PDB entry 7XG1 | electron microscopy, 3.30 A resolution | chains B and C of the 8 polymer chains in the assembly

== Chain B ==
Name: Csf3
Organism: Pseudomonas aeruginosa
Chain sequence (220 residues; numbered 1 to 220; the number before each row is that of its first residue):
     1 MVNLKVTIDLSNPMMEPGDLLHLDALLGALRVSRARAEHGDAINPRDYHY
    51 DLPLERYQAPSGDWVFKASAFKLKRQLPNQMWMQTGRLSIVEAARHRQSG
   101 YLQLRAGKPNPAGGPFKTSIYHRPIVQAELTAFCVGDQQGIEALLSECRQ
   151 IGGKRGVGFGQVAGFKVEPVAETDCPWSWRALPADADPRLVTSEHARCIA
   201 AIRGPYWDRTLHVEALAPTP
Not modelled in the structure: 1

== Chain C ==
Name: Csf2
Organism: Pseudomonas aeruginosa
Chain sequence (348 residues; row label = number of the first residue in the row):
     1 MQIEVTVRNITPIFSAAPGSNYITIDGTINPPPGVSRFPLVRTRMMYVAA
    51 DVGDGVIKSVPLQIVPGNTMRSLLRRTMLKHVIEPALVEKGNKLSIGAYA
   101 TAYSGNATGNPDGVPSSFDEIATMRAHPFIGLFGGGPRMLEGRLMVDSLY
   151 PIHTNAERILGAGYENEMMSGPITQVVWARRMDPILNLGSSEDVEVINGG
   201 AVAANGWIQDLLANSKAAASKKKKAAADEDESDGAAEENGRGLKAFNAHE
   251 VVIPGLKWVWRISLDRPTDAQVGLVLLALNKMTNERIAGGHSKDYGRFVI
   301 DGVSLNGEQVWSQSGITGGEQYFDAVAEAIDGLSSKEFEQFAQSAKEA
Not modelled in the structure: 224-240, 345-348

== Chain B / chain C interface ==
Residue-residue contacts (45):
  Leu10(B) - Arg158(C)
  Ser11(B) - Arg158(C)
  Asn12(B) - Tyr150(C)
  Arg36(B) - Arg266(C)
  Ala37(B) - Arg266(C)
  Asp41(B) - Ala122(C)
  Asn44(B) - Phe118(C)
  Gln76(B) - Arg158(C)
  Leu77(B) - Ala49(C)
  Leu77(B) - Ser59(C)
  Gln80(B) - Tyr47(C)  hydrogen bond (side chain-backbone)
  Trp82(B) - Arg44(C)
  Trp82(B) - Met46(C)  hydrophobic
  Met83(B) - Pro18(C)  hydrophobic
  Met83(B) - Arg44(C)  hydrogen bond (backbone-side chain)
  Gln84(B) - Asn68(C)
  Leu88(B) - Ser104(C)
  Glu92(B) - Tyr99(C)  hydrogen bond (backbone-side chain)
  Ala93(B) - Tyr99(C)
  Arg95(B) - Glu84(C)  salt bridge
  His96(B) - Glu84(C)  salt bridge
  His96(B) - Tyr99(C)  hydrogen bond
  His96(B) - Tyr103(C)
  Tyr101(B) - Glu84(C)
  Tyr101(B) - Leu87(C)
  Tyr101(B) - Leu94(C)
  Tyr101(B) - Tyr103(C)
  Leu102(B) - Ser95(C)
  Leu102(B) - Ile96(C)  hydrophobic
  Leu102(B) - Tyr99(C)  hydrophobic
  Gln103(B) - Lys93(C)
  Gln103(B) - Leu94(C)  hydrogen bond (side chain-backbone)
  Gln103(B) - Ile96(C)
  Pro115(B) - Thr108(C)
  Gln127(B) - Arg158(C)
  Arg149(B) - Gln2(C)
  Arg149(B) - Ser263(C)
  Gln150(B) - Met145(C)
  Arg155(B) - Met145(C)
  Gly156(B) - Val146(C)  hydrogen bond (backbone-backbone)
  Val157(B) - Val146(C)
  Val157(B) - Asp147(C)
  Gly158(B) - Val146(C)
  Phe159(B) - Met46(C)  hydrophobic
  Gln161(B) - Asp147(C)  hydrogen bond
Also at the interface, not in a pair above, chain B (39 interface residues in all): Pro13, Ser33, Ala42, Pro45, Thr85, Gly100, Leu104, Tyr121
Also at the interface, not in a pair above, chain C (41 interface residues in all): Met45, Val48, Ile64, Pro66, Gly67, Lys80, Val88, Asn92, Ala100, Asn106, Arg125, Glu141, Arg143, Ser148

== Summary ==
Chain B and chain C form an interface of 39 and 41 residues respectively, with 7 hydrogen bonds and 2 salt
bridges. Among the polar pairs are Arg95(B)-Glu84(C), His96(B)-Glu84(C) and Gln80(B)-Tyr47(C).
Here chain B is Csf3 and chain C is Csf2, both from Pseudomonas aeruginosa. Entry 7XG1 (CryoEM structure of
type IV-A Csf-crRNA binary complex) was determined by electron microscopy together with 7XF1, 7XFZ, 7XG0,
7XG2, 7XG3 and 7XG4 from the same study.
